Entry 3BCB (X-ray diffraction, 1.85 A resolution); this record covers chain A.

Chain A:
Molecule: O-phosphoseryl-tRNA(Sec) selenium transferase
Source organism: Mus musculus
Notes: EC 2.9.1.-; fragment: Elastase-resistant fragment: Residues 19-468
UniProtKB: Q6P6M7 (SPCS_MOUSE); residues 19-468 here = UniProt positions 19-468
Amino-acid sequence (450 residues; row label = number of the first residue in the row):
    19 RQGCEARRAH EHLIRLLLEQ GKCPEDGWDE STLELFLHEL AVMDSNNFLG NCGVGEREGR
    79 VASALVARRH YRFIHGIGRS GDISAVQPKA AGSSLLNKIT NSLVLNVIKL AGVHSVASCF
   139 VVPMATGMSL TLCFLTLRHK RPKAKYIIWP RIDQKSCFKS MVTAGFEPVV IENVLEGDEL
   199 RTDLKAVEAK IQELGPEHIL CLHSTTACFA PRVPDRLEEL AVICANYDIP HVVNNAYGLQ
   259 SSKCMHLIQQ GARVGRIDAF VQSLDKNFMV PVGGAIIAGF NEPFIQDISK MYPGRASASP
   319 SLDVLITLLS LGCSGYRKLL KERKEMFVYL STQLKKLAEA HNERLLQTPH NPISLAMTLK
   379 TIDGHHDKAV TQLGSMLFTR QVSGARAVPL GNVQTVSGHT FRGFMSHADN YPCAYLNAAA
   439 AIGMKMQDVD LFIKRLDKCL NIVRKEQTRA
Disordered / not traced: 19-22, 468
Modified residues: Lys-284 ((2S)-2-amino-6-[[3-hydroxy-2-methyl-5-(phosphonooxymethyl)pyridin-4-yl]methylideneamino]hexanoic acid; LLP)
UniProt features mapped onto this chain:
  - region: Gly-96 to Pro-106 (Phosphate loop (P-loop))
  - binding site (pyridoxal 5'-phosphate): Arg-75
  - binding site (substrate): Arg-97, Ser-98, Gln-105, Arg-313
  - binding site (tRNA): Arg-271, Arg-398, Lys-463
  - site: Glu-74 (May act as a substrate filter by repelling compounds with a negatively charged alpha-carboxylate)
  - modified residue: Lys-284 (N6-(pyridoxal phosphate)lysine)
From the paper describing this entry:
  - conformationally variable residues (order/disorder transition, side-chain flip): Ser-98 to Val-104, Gln-105, Arg-313
  - binding site for phosphate ion: Arg-97, Ser-98, Gln-105, Arg-199, Arg-313, His-368
  - catalytic residues: Lys-284, Arg-313 (proposed by the authors, not directly observed)
  - specificity-determining residues: Glu-74 (proposed by the authors, not directly observed)
  - mutagenesis - R313E: abolished catalytic activity

In short:
UniProt lists pyridoxal 5'-phosphate-binding residue Arg-75, 4 substrate-binding residues and 3 tRNA-binding
residues. The paper reports catalytic residues Lys-284 and Arg-313; R313E abolishes catalytic activity.
Chain A is O-phosphoseryl-tRNA(Sec) selenium transferase (Mus musculus); the structure, Crystal structure of
mouse selenocysteine synthase, sodium phosphate soak, was determined by X-ray diffraction, deposited together
with 3BC8 and 3BCA.
